PDB entry 3PU1 | X-ray diffraction, 3.14 A resolution | chains A and B of the 6 polymer chains in the assembly

== Chain A (and B) ==
Name: Nucleoprotein
Source organism: Vesicular stomatitis Indiana virus
Notes: chain B of this document is another copy of the same molecule, construct and numbering; everything in this record applies to it too
UniProtKB: P03521 (NCAP_VSIVA); residue numbers follow UniProt; this construct covers 2-422
Amino-acid sequence (421 residues; each row starts with the number of its first residue):
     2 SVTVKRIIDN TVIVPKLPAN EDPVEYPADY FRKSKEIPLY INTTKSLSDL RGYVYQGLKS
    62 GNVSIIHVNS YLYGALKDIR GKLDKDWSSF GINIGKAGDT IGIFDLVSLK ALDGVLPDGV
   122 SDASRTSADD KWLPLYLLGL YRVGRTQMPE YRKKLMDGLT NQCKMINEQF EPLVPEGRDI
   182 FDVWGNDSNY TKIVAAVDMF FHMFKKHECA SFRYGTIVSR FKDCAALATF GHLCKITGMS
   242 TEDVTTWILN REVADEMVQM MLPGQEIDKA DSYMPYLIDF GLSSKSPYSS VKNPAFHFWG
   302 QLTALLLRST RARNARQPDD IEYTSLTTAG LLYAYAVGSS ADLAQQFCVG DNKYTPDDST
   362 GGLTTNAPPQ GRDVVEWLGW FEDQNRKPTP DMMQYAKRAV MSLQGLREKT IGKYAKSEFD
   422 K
Bound ions: uranyl (VI) ion (4 sites), coordinated by Glu253, Glu323, Asp343, Asp358, Asp384
From the paper describing this entry:
  - conformationally variable residues (side-chain flip): Arg146

== How chain A and chain B interact ==
Pairs across the interface (97):
  Ser2(A) with Glu243(B); Asp244(B), hydrogen bond
  Val3(A) with Glu243(B)
  Val5(A) with Glu243(B)
  Arg7(A) with Arg252(B); Ala255(B); Asp256(B), salt bridge; Val259(B)
  Ile14(A) with Val259(B), hydrophobic; Met262(B), hydrophobic
  Val15(A) with Met262(B)
  Pro16(A) with Thr242(B); Thr246(B); Met262(B), hydrophobic
  Lys17(A) with Met262(B), hydrogen bond (side chain-backbone); Pro264(B); Ile268(B); Asp269(B)
  Leu18(A) with Gly232(B); Asp269(B)
  Pro19(A) with Phe222(B), hydrophobic; Leu228(B), hydrophobic; Ile268(B)
  Ala20(A) with Ile268(B); Asp269(B); Lys270(B); Ala271(B), hydrophobic
  Glu22(A) with Ala271(B)
  Gly178(A) with Thr161(B)
  Arg179(A) with Thr161(B)
  Asp180(A) with Cys164(B); Asn168(B)
  Val184(A) with Lys165(B); Met166(B)
  Asn187(A) with Lys165(B)
  Thr246(A) with Phe348(B)
  Thr247(A) with Phe348(B)
  Ile249(A) with Gln347(B), hydrogen bond (backbone-backbone); Phe348(B), hydrophobic
  Leu250(A) with Asp343(B); Leu344(B), hydrophobic; Ala345(B); Gln346(B); Gln347(B)
  Asn251(A) with Asp343(B), hydrogen bond (side chain-backbone); Gln347(B)
  Arg252(A) with Gln347(B)
  Ala255(A) with Gln347(B); Phe348(B), hydrophobic
  Ser285(A) with Lys207(B), hydrogen bond
  Asp320(A) with Thr311(B)
  Asp321(A) with His233(B), salt bridge; Lys236(B); Arg312(B), salt bridge
  Ile322(A) with Lys236(B); Ile237(B)
  Glu323(A) with Lys236(B); Ile237(B); Thr238(B); Gly239(B); Asp343(B); Arg373(B), salt bridge
  Tyr324(A) with Ile237(B), hydrophobic; Leu308(B); Arg309(B)
  Thr325(A) with Leu308(B); Val338(B)
  Ser326(A) with Ala342(B); Asp343(B), hydrogen bond; Arg373(B), hydrogen bond
  Thr329(A) with Leu344(B)
  Ala330(A) with Leu344(B), hydrophobic
  Asp374(A) with Asp352(B)
  Val376(A) with Gln346(B); Asp352(B); Asn353(B); Lys354(B)
  Leu379(A) with Ala345(B); Gln346(B); Lys354(B)
  Gly380(A) with Lys354(B)
  Glu383(A) with Lys354(B); Thr356(B), hydrogen bond; Asp358(B)
  Arg387(A) with Ser340(B); Ser341(B); Ala342(B); Asp343(B); Gln371(B), hydrogen bond (side chain-backbone)
  Lys388(A) with Tyr336(B); Ser340(B)
  Lys410(A) with Thr311(B)
  Tyr415(A) with Arg309(B)
  Ser418(A) with Ser403(B)
  Glu419(A) with Arg309(B), salt bridge
  Lys422(A) with Arg399(B), hydrogen bond (side chain-backbone); Ser403(B)
Interface residues without a listed pair, chain A (55 interface residues in all): Asp23, Glu26, Asp188, Met258, Val259, Gln318, Leu333, Val375, Phe382
Interface residues without a listed pair, chain B (62 interface residues in all): Lys206, Phe231, Cys235, Met258, Ser310, Cys349, Val350, Pro369, Tyr396, Met402

== Summary ==
The interface between chain A and chain B involves 55 residues on one side and 62 on the other; the contacts
include 10 hydrogen bonds and 5 salt bridges. Polar pairs include Arg7(A)-Asp256(B), Asp321(A)-His233(B) and
Asp321(A)-Arg312(B). Glu253(A) and Glu323(A) form the uranyl (VI) ion site. From the paper: conformational
variability at Arg146(A).
Chain A and chain B are both Nucleoprotein (Vesicular stomatitis Indiana virus); the structure, Crystal
Structure of a vesicular stomatitis virus nucleocapsid-polyG complex, was determined by X-ray diffraction
(same publication as 3PTO, 3PTX, 3PU0 and 3PU4).
